Entry 5Z2R (X-ray diffraction, 2.30 A resolution); this record covers chains A and C of the 4 polymer chains in the assembly.

== Chain A (and C) ==
Name: 2-succinyl-5-enolpyruvyl-6-hydroxy-3-cyclohexene-1-carboxylate synthase
Source organism: Escherichia coli (strain K12)
Notes: EC 2.2.1.9; chain C of this document is another copy of the same molecule, construct and numbering; everything in this record applies to it too
UniProt: P17109 (MEND_ECOLI); numbering as in UniProt (aligned over 1-556)
Amino-acid sequence (556 residues; numbered 1 to 556; the number before each row is that of its first residue):
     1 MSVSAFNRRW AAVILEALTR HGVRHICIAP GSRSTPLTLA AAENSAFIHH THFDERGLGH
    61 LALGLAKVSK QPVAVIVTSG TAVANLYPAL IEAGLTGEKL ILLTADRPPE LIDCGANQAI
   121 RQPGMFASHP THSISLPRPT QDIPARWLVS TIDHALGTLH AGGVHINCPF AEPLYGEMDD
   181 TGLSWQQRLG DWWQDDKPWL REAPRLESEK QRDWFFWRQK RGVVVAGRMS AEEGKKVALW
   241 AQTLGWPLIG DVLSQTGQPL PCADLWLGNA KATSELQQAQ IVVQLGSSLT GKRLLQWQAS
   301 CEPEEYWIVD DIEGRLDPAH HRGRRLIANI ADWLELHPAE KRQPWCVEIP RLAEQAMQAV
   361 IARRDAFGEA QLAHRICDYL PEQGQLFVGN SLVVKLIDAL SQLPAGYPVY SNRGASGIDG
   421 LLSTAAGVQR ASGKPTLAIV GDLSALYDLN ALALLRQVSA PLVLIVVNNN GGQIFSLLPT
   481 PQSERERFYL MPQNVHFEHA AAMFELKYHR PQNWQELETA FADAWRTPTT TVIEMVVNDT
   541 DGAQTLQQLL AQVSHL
Sequence notes: engineered mutation K395 (Arg in P17109)
Metal / ion sites: Mg2+: D442, N469, G471 (together with TD6)
Small-molecule neighbours:
  - TD6 ((4S)-4-{3-[(4-amino-2-methylpyrimidin-5-yl)methyl]-5-(2-{[(S)-hydroxy(phosphonooxy)phosphoryl]oxy}ethyl)-4-methyl-1,3lambda~5~-thiazol-2-yl}-4-hydroxybutanoic acid), molecule 1: P30, E55, T78, T81, A82, N85, N117, Q118
  - TD6, molecule 2: N390, S391, L392, R413, S416, G417, I418, D419, G441, D442, L443, S444, Y447, N469, G471, G472, Q473, I474, F475
Swiss-Prot annotation at these positions:
  - mutagenesis: E55 (E55Q: Loss of activity)

== How chain A and chain C interact ==
Pairs across the interface (63; chain A residue first):
  R146(A) with A319(C); H320(C)
  W147(A) with R315(C); H320(C)
  S150(A) with R315(C); H320(C)
  T151(A) with R315(C)
  H154(A) with G314(C); R315(C)
  D191(A) with R322(C), salt bridge
  W192(A) with R322(C)
  D195(A) with R322(C), salt bridge
  W199(A) with H320(C), hydrogen bond (side chain-backbone); H321(C); R322(C); G323(C), hydrogen bond (backbone-backbone)
  L200(A) with R315(C); G323(C); R324(C)
  R201(A) with E305(C), salt bridge; G323(C), hydrogen bond (backbone-backbone); R324(C); R325(C), hydrogen bond (backbone-backbone)
  E202(A) with G314(C), hydrogen bond (side chain-backbone); R315(C); R325(C)
  P204(A) with L206(C), hydrophobic; E207(C); S208(C)
  R205(A) with R205(C); L206(C); E207(C), hydrogen bond (backbone-backbone)
  L206(A) with P204(C), hydrophobic; R205(C)
  E207(A) with P204(C); R205(C), hydrogen bond (backbone-backbone)
  S208(A) with P204(C)
  E305(A) with R201(C), salt bridge
  G314(A) with H154(C); E202(C), hydrogen bond (backbone-side chain)
  R315(A) with W147(C); S150(C); T151(C); H154(C); L200(C); E202(C)
  A319(A) with R146(C), hydrogen bond (backbone-side chain)
  H320(A) with R146(C); W147(C); S150(C); W199(C), hydrogen bond (backbone-side chain)
  H321(A) with W199(C), hydrogen bond (backbone-side chain)
  R322(A) with D191(C), salt bridge; W192(C); D195(C), salt bridge; W199(C)
  G323(A) with W199(C), hydrogen bond (backbone-backbone); L200(C); R201(C), hydrogen bond (backbone-backbone)
  R324(A) with L200(C); R201(C)
  R325(A) with R201(C), hydrogen bond (backbone-backbone); E202(C)
Also at the interface, not in a pair above, chain A (30 interface residues in all): L189, A203, I327
Also at the interface, not in a pair above, chain C (31 interface residues in all): L189, K197, E313, I327

== Summary ==
30 residues of chain A and 31 residues of chain C are in contact; the contacts include 14 hydrogen bonds and 6
salt bridges. Polar pairs include D191(A)-R322(C), D195(A)-R322(C) and R201(A)-E305(C). Chain A binds compound
TD6. UniProt lists one mutagenesis site on chain A.
Chain A and chain C are both 2-succinyl-5-enolpyruvyl-6-hydroxy-3-cyclohexene-1-carboxylate synthase
(Escherichia coli (strain K12)); the structure, ThDP-Mn2+ complex of R395K variant of EcMenD soaked with
2-ketoglutarate for 5 min, was determined by X-ray diffraction (same publication as 5Z2P, 5Z2U and 5EJM).
